6WE1 - chains A and C; structure by X-ray diffraction, 2.61 A resolution.

# Chain A
Protein: Replication-associated protein
Source organism: Wheat dwarf virus
Notes: EC 3.1.21.-
Reference sequence: A0A0F6N3D1 (A0A0F6N3D1_9GEMI); residue numbers follow UniProt; this construct covers 1-137
Chain sequence (139 residues; each row starts with the number of its first residue):
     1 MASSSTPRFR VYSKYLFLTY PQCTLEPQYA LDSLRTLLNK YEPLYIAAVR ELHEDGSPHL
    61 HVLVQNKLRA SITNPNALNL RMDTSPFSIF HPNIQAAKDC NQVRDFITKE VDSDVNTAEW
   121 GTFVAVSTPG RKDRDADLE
Disordered / not traced: 1-7, 54-56, 112, 128-139
Construct notes: engineered mutation Phe106 (Tyr in A0A0F6N3D1); expression tag (138-139)
Bound ions: Mn2+: His59, His61, Glu110 (shared with DA306(C) of chain C)

# Chain C
Molecule: 8-nt DNA strand
Sequence (8 nucleotides; each row starts with the number of its first residue):
   300 AATATTAC
Bound ions: Mn2+ site 1: DA306 (shared with His59(A), His61(A), Glu110(A) of chain A); Mn2+ site 2: DC307 (shared with 1 residue of chain F)

# How chain A and chain C interact
Residue-residue contacts (38):
  Arg8(A) - DA300(C)  phosphate contact
  Phe9(A) - DA300(C)  base contact
  Phe17(A) - DA306(C)  phosphate contact
  Phe17(A) - DC307(C)  base contact
  Thr19(A) - DT305(C)  sugar contact
  Thr19(A) - DA306(C)  base contact
  Pro21(A) - DT302(C)  base contact
  Pro21(A) - DA303(C)  sugar contact
  Pro21(A) - DT305(C)  base contact
  Gln22(A) - DA303(C)  sugar contact
  Gln22(A) - DT304(C)  phosphate contact
  Ser57(A) - DT304(C)  hydrogen bond to the phosphate
  His59(A) - DT305(C)  hydrogen bond to the phosphate
  His59(A) - DA306(C)  salt bridge to the phosphate
  His61(A) - DA306(C)  salt bridge to the phosphate
  Pro75(A) - DA300(C)  sugar contact
  Asn76(A) - DA301(C)  phosphate contact
  His91(A) - DA300(C)  hydrogen bond to the base
  His91(A) - DA301(C)  hydrogen bond to the sugar
  His91(A) - DT302(C)  sugar contact
  Pro92(A) - DA300(C)  base contact
  Pro92(A) - DA301(C)  base contact
  Asn93(A) - DA300(C)  base contact
  Asn93(A) - DA301(C)  hydrogen bond to the base
  Asn93(A) - DT302(C)  base contact
  Asn93(A) - DA306(C)  base contact
  Ile94(A) - DA300(C)  hydrogen bond to the base
  Gln95(A) - DA306(C)  sugar contact
  Gln95(A) - DC307(C)  hydrogen bond to the base
  Ala96(A) - DC307(C)  hydrogen bond to the base
  Ala97(A) - DC307(C)  base contact
  Lys98(A) - DC307(C)  hydrogen bond to the base
  Asp99(A) - DC307(C)  hydrogen bond to the base
  Gln102(A) - DC307(C)  phosphate contact
  Val103(A) - DC307(C)  base contact
  Phe106(A) - DA306(C)  phosphate contact
  Phe106(A) - DC307(C)  sugar contact
  Glu110(A) - DA306(C)  phosphate contact

# Summary
24 residues of chain A face 8 of chain C across their interface; the contacts include 10 hydrogen bonds and 2
salt bridges. Among the polar pairs are His91(A)-DA300(C), Asn93(A)-DA301(C) and Ile94(A)-DA300(C). His59(A),
His61(A), Glu110(A) and DA306(C) form the Mn2+ site 1.
Chain A is Replication-associated protein (Wheat dwarf virus) and chain C is an 8-nt DNA strand; the
structure, Wheat dwarf virus Rep domain complexed with a single-stranded DNA 8-mer comprising the cleavage
site, was determined by X-ray diffraction together with 6WDZ and 6WE0 from the same study.
